Entry 1OAZ (X-ray diffraction, 2.78 A resolution); this record covers chains H and L of the 3 polymer chains in the assembly.

Chain H:
Molecule: Immunoglobulin E
Organism: Mus musculus
Notes: fragment: fv region, residues 1-122
Amino-acid sequence (122 residues; numbered 1 to 122; the number before each row is that of its first residue):
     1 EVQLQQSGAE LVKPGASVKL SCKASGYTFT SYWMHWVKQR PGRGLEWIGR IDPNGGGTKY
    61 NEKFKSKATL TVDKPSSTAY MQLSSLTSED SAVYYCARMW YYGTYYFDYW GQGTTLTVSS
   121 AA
Disulfide bonds: C22-C96

Chain L:
Molecule: Immunoglobulin E
Organism: Mus musculus
Notes: fragment: fv region, residues 1-110
Amino-acid sequence (110 residues; numbered 1 to 110; the number before each row is that of its first residue):
     1 QAVVTQESAL TTSPGETVTL TCRSSTGAVT TSNYANWVQE KPDHLFTGLI GGTNNRAPGV
    61 PARFSGSLIG NKAALTITGA QTEDEAIYFC ALWYSNHLVF GGGTKLTVLT
Not modelled in the structure: 1, 110
Disulfide bonds: C22-C90

How chain H and chain L interact:
Residue-residue contacts - 34 pairs, chain H then chain L:
  Q39(H) with E40(L), hydrogen bond; H44(L); F46(L)
  G44(H) with F89(L)
  L45(H) with F46(L), hydrophobic; F89(L), hydrophobic; F100(L), hydrophobic
  W47(H) with N96(L); H97(L); L98(L); F100(L)
  K59(H) with N96(L)
  Y95(H) with H44(L), hydrogen bond; F46(L)
  M99(H) with N36(L)
  T104(H) with G51(L); G52(L); N55(L), hydrogen bond
  Y105(H) with Y34(L), hydrophobic; N36(L), hydrogen bond (backbone-side chain); G51(L); G52(L), hydrogen bond (backbone-backbone)
  Y106(H) with N36(L); G51(L); A57(L), hydrophobic; P58(L)
  F107(H) with N36(L); G48(L); A57(L)
  D108(H) with T47(L), hydrogen bond (backbone-side chain); G48(L), hydrogen bond (backbone-backbone); A57(L)
  W110(H) with V38(L), hydrophobic; F46(L), hydrophobic
Also at the interface, not in a pair above, chain H (18 interface residues in all): H35, V37, E46, Y60, Q112
Also at the interface, not in a pair above, chain L (22 interface residues in all): L49, I50, R56, W93

In short:
Chain H and chain L form an interface of 18 and 22 residues respectively, with 7 hydrogen bonds. Polar
contacts include Q39(H)-E40(L), Y95(H)-H44(L) and T104(H)-N55(L).
Chain H is Immunoglobulin E and chain L is Immunoglobulin E, both from Mus musculus; the structure, IgE Fv
SPE7 complexed with a recombinant thioredoxin, was determined by X-ray diffraction, deposited together with
1OAQ, 1OAR, 1OAU, 1OAX, 1OAY and 1OCW.
